PDB entry 4FOD | X-ray diffraction, 2.00 A resolution | chain A

[Chain A]
Name: ALK tyrosine kinase receptor
Source organism: Homo sapiens
Notes: EC 2.7.10.1; fragment: Kinase domain
UniProt: Q9UM73 (ALK_HUMAN); residues 1078-1410 here = UniProt positions 1078-1410
Sequence (333 residues; each row starts with the number of its first residue):
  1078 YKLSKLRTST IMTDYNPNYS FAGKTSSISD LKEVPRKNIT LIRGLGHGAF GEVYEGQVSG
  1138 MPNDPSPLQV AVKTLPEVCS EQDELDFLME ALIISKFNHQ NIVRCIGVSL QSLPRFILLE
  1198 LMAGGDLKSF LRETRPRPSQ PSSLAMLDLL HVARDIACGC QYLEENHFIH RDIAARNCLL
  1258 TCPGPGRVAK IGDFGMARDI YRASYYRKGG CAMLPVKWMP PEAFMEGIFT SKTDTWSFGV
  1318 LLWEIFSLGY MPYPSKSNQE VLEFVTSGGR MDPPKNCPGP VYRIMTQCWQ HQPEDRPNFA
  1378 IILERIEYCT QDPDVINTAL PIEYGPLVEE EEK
Not modelled in the structure: 1078-1084, 1137-1142, 1281-1287, 1406-1410
Construct notes: engineered mutation Ser1097 (Cys in Q9UM73)
Small-molecule neighbours: 0UV (4-fluoro-N-{(2E)-6-{[4-(2-hydroxypropan-2-yl)piperidin-1-yl]methyl}-1-[cis-4-(propan-2-ylcarbamoyl)cyclohexyl]-1,3-dihydro-2H-benzimidazol-2-ylidene}benzamide): Gly1121, Leu1122, Gly1123, His1124, Gly1125, Val1130, Ala1148, Lys1150, Val1180, Leu1196, Glu1197, Leu1198, Met1199, Ala1200, Gly1201, Gly1202, Asp1203, Phe1207, Glu1210, Thr1211, Arg1253, Asn1254, Leu1256, Pro1260, Gly1269, Asp1270
Curated features (UniProtKB/Swiss-Prot):
  - active site: Asp1249 (Proton acceptor)
  - binding site (ATP): His1124, Lys1150, Glu1197 to Met1199, Asp1270
  - modified residue (Phosphotyrosine): Tyr1078, Tyr1092, Tyr1096, Tyr1131, Tyr1278
  - natural variant: Asp1091 (D1091N: In NBLST3), Gly1128 (G1128A: In NBLST3), Thr1151 (T1151M: In NBLST3), Met1166 (M1166R: In NBLST3), Ile1171 (I1171N: In NBLST3), Phe1174 (F1174C: In NBLST3; F1174I: In NBLST3; F1174L: In NBLST3; F1174V: In NBLST3), Arg1192 (R1192P: In NBLST3), Ala1234 (A1234T: In NBLST3), Phe1245 (F1245C: In NBLST3; F1245V: In NBLST3), Ile1250 (I1250T: In NBLST3), Arg1275 (R1275L: Observed in neuroblastoma; R1275Q: In NBLST3), Tyr1278 (Y1278S: In NBLST3)

[In short]
Bound to chain A: compound 0UV. UniProt lists active-site residue Asp1249 and 6 ATP-binding residues.
Chain A is ALK tyrosine kinase receptor (Homo sapiens); the structure, Crystal structure of human anaplastic
lymphoma kinase in complex with acyliminobenzimidazole inhibitor 36, was determined by X-ray diffraction (same
publication as 4FOB and 4FOC).
